Entry 7CEK (X-ray diffraction, 2.70 A resolution); this record covers chains A and E of the 6 polymer chains in the assembly.

# Chain A
Protein: Tubulin alpha-1B chain
Organism: Sus scrofa
UniProtKB: Q2XVP4 (TBA1B_PIG); residues 1-450 here = UniProt positions 1-450
Chain sequence (450 residues; each row starts with the number of its first residue):
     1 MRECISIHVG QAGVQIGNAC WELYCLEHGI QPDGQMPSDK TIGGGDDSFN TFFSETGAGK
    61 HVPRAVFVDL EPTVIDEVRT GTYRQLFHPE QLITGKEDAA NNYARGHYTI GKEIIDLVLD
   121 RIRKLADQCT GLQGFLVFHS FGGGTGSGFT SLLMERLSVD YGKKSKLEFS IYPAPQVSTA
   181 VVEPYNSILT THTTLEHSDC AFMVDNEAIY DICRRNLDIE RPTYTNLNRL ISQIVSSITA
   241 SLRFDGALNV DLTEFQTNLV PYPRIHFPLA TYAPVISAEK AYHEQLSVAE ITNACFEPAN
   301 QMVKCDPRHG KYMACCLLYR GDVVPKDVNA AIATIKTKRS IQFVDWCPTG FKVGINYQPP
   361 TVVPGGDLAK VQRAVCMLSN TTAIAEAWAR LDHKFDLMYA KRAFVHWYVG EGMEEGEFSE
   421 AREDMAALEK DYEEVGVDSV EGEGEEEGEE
Unresolved in the structure: 439-450
UniProt features mapped onto this chain:
  - motif: M1 to C4 (MREC motif)
  - active site: E254
  - binding site (GTP): G10, Q11, A12, Q15, E71, A99, S140, G143, G144, T145, G146, T179, E183, N206, Y224, N228, L252
  - binding site (Mg(2+)): E71
  - modified residue: K40 (N6,N6,N6-trimethyllysine), S48 (Phosphoserine), S232 (Phosphoserine), Y282 (3'-nitrotyrosine), R339 (Omega-N-methylarginine), S439 (Phosphoserine), E443 (5-glutamyl polyglutamate), E445 (5-glutamyl polyglutamate)
  - cross-link (Glycyl lysine isopeptide (Lys-Gly)): K326 (interchain with G-Cter in ubiquitin), K370 (interchain with G-Cter in ubiquitin)

# Chain E
Protein: Stathmin-4
Organism: Rattus norvegicus
UniProtKB: P63043 (STMN4_RAT); residues 5-145 here correspond to UniProt positions 49-189 (UniProt number = residue number + 44)
Chain sequence (143 residues; each row starts with the number of its first residue):
     3 MADMEVIELN KCTSGQSFEV ILKPPSFDGV PEFNASLPRR RDPSLEEIQK KLEAAEERRK
    63 YQEAELLKHL AEKREHEREV IQKAIEENNN FIKMAKEKLA QKMESNKENR EAHLAAMLER
   123 LQEKDKHAEE VRKNKELKEE ASR
Unresolved in the structure: 3-5, 29-43, 144-145
Differences from the reference sequence: expression tag (3-4)
UniProt features mapped onto this chain:
  - modified residue: S46 (Phosphoserine)

# How chain A and chain E interact
Pairs across the interface - 57 pairs, chain A then chain E:
  H107(A) - L54(E)
  Y108(A) - K53(E)
  Y108(A) - A57(E)  hydrophobic
  T109(A) - R61(E)  hydrogen bond
  K112(A) - L54(E)
  K112(A) - E55(E)
  K112(A) - E58(E)  salt bridge
  L152(A) - L54(E)  hydrophobic
  E155(A) - I50(E)
  S158(A) - D44(E)
  V159(A) - P45(E)
  V159(A) - S46(E)
  E196(A) - D44(E)
  D245(A) - C14(E)  hydrogen bond
  D245(A) - S16(E)  hydrogen bond (backbone-side chain)
  A247(A) - N12(E)
  A247(A) - S19(E)
  L248(A) - S19(E)
  P325(A) - Q18(E)
  P325(A) - F20(E)  hydrophobic
  N329(A) - M6(E)
  N329(A) - V8(E)
  N329(A) - F20(E)
  I332(A) - V22(E)  hydrophobic
  A333(A) - M6(E)
  K336(A) - L24(E)
  D345(A) - P27(E)
  D345(A) - S28(E)  hydrogen bond (backbone-backbone)
  W346(A) - P27(E)
  C347(A) - P27(E)
  P348(A) - K25(E)
  T349(A) - L24(E)  hydrogen bond (backbone-backbone)
  T349(A) - K25(E)  hydrogen bond (backbone-backbone)
  G350(A) - V22(E)
  F351(A) - E21(E)
  F351(A) - V22(E)  hydrogen bond (backbone-backbone)
  F351(A) - L24(E)  hydrophobic
  K352(A) - F20(E)
  K352(A) - E21(E)
  V353(A) - S19(E)
  V353(A) - F20(E)  hydrogen bond (backbone-backbone)
  G354(A) - Q18(E)
  I355(A) - G17(E)
  I355(A) - Q18(E)  hydrogen bond (backbone-backbone)
  N356(A) - S16(E)
  Y357(A) - T15(E)
  Y357(A) - S16(E)  hydrogen bond (backbone-backbone)
  Y357(A) - G17(E)
  Y357(A) - Q18(E)  hydrogen bond
  V409(A) - Q64(E)
  G410(A) - R61(E)
  G410(A) - Q64(E)
  E411(A) - R61(E)  hydrogen bond (backbone-side chain)
  G412(A) - A57(E)
  G412(A) - R60(E)  hydrogen bond (backbone-side chain)
  G412(A) - R61(E)
  E414(A) - R60(E)  salt bridge
Other interface residues (no listed pair), chain A (40 interface residues in all): R156, H197, G246, V328, M413
Other interface residues (no listed pair), chain E (30 interface residues in all): I23, L47

# Overview
The interface between chain A and chain E involves 40 residues on one side and 30 on the other; the contacts
include 13 hydrogen bonds and 2 salt bridges. Among the polar pairs are K112(A)-E58(E), E414(A)-R60(E) and
T109(A)-R61(E).
Chain A is Tubulin alpha-1B chain (Sus scrofa) and chain E is Stathmin-4 (Rattus norvegicus); the structure,
Crystal structure of T2R-TTL-BML-284 complex, was determined by X-ray diffraction (same publication as 7CE6,
7CDA and 7CE8).
